6FV3 - chains A and B; structure by X-ray diffraction, 2.58 A resolution.

[Chain A (and B)]
Molecule: N-acetylglucosamine-6-phosphate deacetylase
Source organism: Mycobacterium smegmatis str. MC2 155
Notes: EC 3.5.1.25; chain B of this document is another copy of the same molecule, construct and numbering; everything in this record applies to it too
Reference sequence: A0QU89 (A0QU89_MYCS2); numbering as in UniProt (aligned over 1-385)
Amino-acid sequence (401 residues; row label = number of the first residue in the row; numbers below 1 keep their minus sign (His-15 is residue -15)):
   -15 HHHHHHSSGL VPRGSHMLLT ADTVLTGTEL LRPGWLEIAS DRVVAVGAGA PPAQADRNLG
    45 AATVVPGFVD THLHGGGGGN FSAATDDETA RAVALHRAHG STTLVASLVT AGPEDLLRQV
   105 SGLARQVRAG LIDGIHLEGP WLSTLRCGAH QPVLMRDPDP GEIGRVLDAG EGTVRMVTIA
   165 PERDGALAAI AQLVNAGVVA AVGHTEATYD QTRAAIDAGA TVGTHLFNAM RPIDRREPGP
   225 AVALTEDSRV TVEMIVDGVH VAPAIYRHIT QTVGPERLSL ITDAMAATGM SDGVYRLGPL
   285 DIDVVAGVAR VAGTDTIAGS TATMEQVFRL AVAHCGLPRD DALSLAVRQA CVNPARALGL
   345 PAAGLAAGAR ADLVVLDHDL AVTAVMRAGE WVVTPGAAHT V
Disordered / not traced: -15 to -1, 378-385
Differences from the reference sequence: expression tag (-15 to 0)
Bound ions: Zn2+ site 1: His56, His58, Glu122, Asp267; Zn2+ site 2: Glu122, His188, His209
What the authors report for this chain:
  - self-association interface (contacts with another copy of this molecule); pairs are residue here / residue on that copy: Glu230-Arg251 (salt bridge), Gly203, Ala248
  - catalytic residues: Asp267
  - Zn2+ coordination: His56, His58, Glu122, His188, His209, Asp267
  - catalytic residues: His134 (proposed by the authors, not directly observed)

[Chain A / chain B interface]
Contacting residue pairs (47):
  Tyr193(A) - Ala248(B)  hydrophobic
  Tyr193(A) - Arg251(B)  hydrogen bond
  Phe211(A) - Arg219(B)
  Asn212(A) - Arg219(B)  hydrogen bond
  Ile217(A) - Ile217(B)
  Ile217(A) - Ile249(B)  hydrophobic
  Asp218(A) - Ile249(B)
  Arg219(A) - Phe211(B)
  Arg219(A) - Asn212(B)
  Arg219(A) - His244(B)  hydrogen bond (side chain-backbone)
  Arg219(A) - Val245(B)
  Arg219(A) - Ala246(B)  hydrogen bond (backbone-backbone)
  Arg219(A) - Ile249(B)
  Arg220(A) - Ala246(B)
  Arg220(A) - Asp299(B)  salt bridge
  Arg220(A) - Ile301(B)
  Pro222(A) - Ala246(B)  hydrophobic
  Pro222(A) - Ala248(B)  hydrophobic
  Pro222(A) - Ile249(B)  hydrophobic
  Val226(A) - Ala248(B)
  Val226(A) - His252(B)
  Thr229(A) - His252(B)
  Thr229(A) - Gln255(B)  hydrogen bond (backbone-side chain)
  Glu230(A) - Arg251(B)  salt bridge
  Glu230(A) - Gln255(B)
  His244(A) - Arg219(B)
  Val245(A) - Arg219(B)
  Ala246(A) - Arg219(B)  hydrogen bond (backbone-backbone)
  Ala246(A) - Arg220(B)
  Ala248(A) - Tyr193(B)
  Ala248(A) - Pro222(B)  hydrophobic
  Ala248(A) - Val226(B)
  Ile249(A) - Ile217(B)  hydrophobic
  Ile249(A) - Asp218(B)
  Ile249(A) - Arg219(B)
  Arg251(A) - Tyr193(B)  hydrogen bond
  Arg251(A) - Glu230(B)  salt bridge
  His252(A) - Thr229(B)
  His252(A) - His252(B)  hydrogen bond
  His252(A) - Thr256(B)
  Gln255(A) - Thr229(B)  hydrogen bond (side chain-backbone)
  Gln255(A) - Glu230(B)
  Gln255(A) - Thr256(B)  hydrogen bond (side chain-backbone)
  Thr256(A) - His252(B)
  Thr256(A) - Gln255(B)  hydrogen bond (backbone-side chain)
  Thr256(A) - Thr256(B)  hydrogen bond
  Arg261(A) - Gln255(B)
Interface residues without a listed pair, chain A (23 interface residues in all): Ala213, Val257
Interface residues without a listed pair, chain B (24 interface residues in all): Val243, Arg261

[Overview]
The interface between chain A and chain B involves 23 residues on one side and 24 on the other, with 12
hydrogen bonds and 3 salt bridges. Polar contacts include Arg220(A)-Asp299(B), Glu230(A)-Arg251(B) and
Tyr193(A)-Arg251(B). From the paper: catalytic residues Asp267(A) and His134(A); Zn2+ coordination by
His56(A), His58(A) and Glu122(A) among others.
Both chains are N-acetylglucosamine-6-phosphate deacetylase (Mycobacterium smegmatis str. MC2 155). Entry 6FV3
(Crystal structure of N-acetyl-D-glucosamine-6-phosphate deacetylase from Mycobacterium smegmatis) was
determined by X-ray diffraction, deposited together with 6FV4.
